PDB entry 1L23 | X-ray diffraction, 1.70 A resolution | chain A

== Chain A ==
Protein: T4 lysozyme
Organism: Enterobacteria phage T4
Notes: EC 3.2.1.17
Reference sequence: P00720 (LYS_BPT4); numbering as in UniProt (aligned over 1-164)
Amino-acid sequence (164 residues; row label = number of the first residue in the row):
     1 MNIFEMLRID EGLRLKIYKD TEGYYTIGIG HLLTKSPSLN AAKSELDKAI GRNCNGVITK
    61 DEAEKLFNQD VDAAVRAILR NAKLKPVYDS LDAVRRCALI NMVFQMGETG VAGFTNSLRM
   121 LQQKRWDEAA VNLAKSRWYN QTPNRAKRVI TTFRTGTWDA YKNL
Differences from the reference sequence: engineered mutation A77 (Gly in P00720)
Swiss-Prot annotation at these positions:
  - active site (Proton donor/acceptor): E11, D20
  - binding site (substrate): L32, F104, S117, N132
  - mutagenesis: E11 (E11A/F/H/M/N: Complete loss of enzymatic activity; E11N: Loss of 84% of enzymatic activity; E11Q: Complete loss of activity), D20 (D20A/N/S/T: Complete loss of enzymatic activity; D20C: Nearly no effet on specific enzymatic activity; D20E/Q: Loss of 99% of enzymatic activity), T26 (T26E: Complete loss of activity at neutral pH; covalently bound substrate; T26H: Facilitates transglycosylation more effectively than hydrolysis; covalently bound substrate), G30 (G30A: Almost complete loss of enzymatic activity; G30F: Almost complete loss of enzymatic activity. The enzyme is destabilized by 1.5 kcal/mol), S117 (S117F: 10-fold decrease in enzymatic activity; S117I: 500-fold decrease in enzymatic activity; S117V: 50-fold decrease in enzymatic activity), N132 (N132I: 5-fold decrease in enzymatic activity; N132M/F: 2-fold decrease in enzymatic activity)

== Overview ==
Curated annotation (UniProt) lists active-site residues E11 and D20, 4 substrate-binding residues and 6
mutagenesis sites.
Chain A is T4 lysozyme (Enterobacteria phage T4); the structure, Enhanced protein thermostability from
site-directed mutations that decrease the entropy of unfolding, was determined by X-ray diffraction (same
publication as 1L24).
